4EKK - chains A and C; structure by X-ray diffraction, 2.80 A resolution.

[Chain A]
Protein: RAC-alpha serine/threonine-protein kinase
Organism: Homo sapiens
Notes: EC 2.7.11.1
UniProtKB: P31749 (AKT1_HUMAN); residue numbers follow UniProt; this construct covers 144-480
Chain sequence (341 residues; each row starts with the number of its first residue):
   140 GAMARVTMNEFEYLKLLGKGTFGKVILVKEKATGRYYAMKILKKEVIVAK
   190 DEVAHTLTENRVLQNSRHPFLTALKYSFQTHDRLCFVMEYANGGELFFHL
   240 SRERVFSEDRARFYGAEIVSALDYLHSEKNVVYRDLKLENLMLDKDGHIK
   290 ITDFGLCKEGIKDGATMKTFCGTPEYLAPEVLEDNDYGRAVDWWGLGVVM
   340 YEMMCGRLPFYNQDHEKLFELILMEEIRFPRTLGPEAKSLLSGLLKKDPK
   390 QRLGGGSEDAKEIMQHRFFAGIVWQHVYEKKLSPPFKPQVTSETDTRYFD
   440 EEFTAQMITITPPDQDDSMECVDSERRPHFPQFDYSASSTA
Not modelled in the structure: 140-143, 448-462, 478-480
Differences from the reference sequence: expression tag (140-143); engineered mutation Asp473 (Ser in P31749)
Modified residues: Thr308 (phosphothreonine; TPO)
Metal / ion sites: Mn2+ site 1: Asn279, Asp292 (together with AMP-PNP); Mn2+ site 2: Asp292 (together with AMP-PNP)
Small-molecule neighbours: AMP-PNP (ANP; phosphoaminophosphonic acid-adenylate ester): Leu156, Gly157, Gly159, Thr160, Phe161, Val164, Ala177, Lys179, Thr211, Met227, Glu228, Tyr229, Ala230, Glu234, Asp274, Lys276, Glu278, Asn279, Met281, Thr291, Asp292, Phe438
Swiss-Prot annotation at these positions:
  - active site: Asp274 (Proton acceptor)
  - binding site (ATP): Leu156 to Val164, Lys179
  - site: Asp462 (Cleavage)
  - modified residue: Tyr176 (Phosphotyrosine), Thr308 (Phosphothreonine), Thr448 (Phosphothreonine), Thr450 (Phosphothreonine), Tyr474 (Phosphotyrosine), Ser477 (Phosphoserine), Thr479 (Phosphothreonine)
  - glycosylation (O-linked (GlcNAc) threonine): Thr305, Thr312
  - cross-link: Lys284 (Glycyl lysine isopeptide (Lys-Gly) (interchain with G-Cter in ubiquitin))
  - natural variant: Thr435 (T435P: In CWS6)
  - mutagenesis: Tyr176 (Y176F: Significant loss of interaction with TNK2. Loss of membrane localization. Significant reduction in phosphorylation on Ser-473), Lys179 (K179M: Abolished serine/threonine-protein kinase activity), Arg273 to Leu275 (Abolished binding to cyclin-A, preventing phosphorylation by CDK2), Thr305 (T305A: Reduces O-GlcNAc levels; Reduces O-GlcNAc levels even more; when associated with A-312; T305Y: Abolishes phosphorylation at Thr-308), Thr308 (T308D: 5-fold activation and 18-fold activation; when associated with D-473), Thr312 (T312A: Reduces O-GlcNAc levels; Reduces O-GlcNAc levels even more; when associated with A-305; T312Y: Abolishes phosphorylation at Thr-308), Tyr474 (Y474F: 55% inhibition of activation)

[Chain C]
Protein: Glycogen synthase kinase-3 beta
Notes: EC 2.7.11.26, 2.7.11.1
UniProtKB: P49841 (GSK3B_HUMAN); residues 1-10 here correspond to UniProt positions 3-12 (UniProt number = residue number + 2)
Chain sequence (10 residues; row label = number of the first residue in the row):
     1 GRPRTTSFAE
Small-molecule neighbours: AMP-PNP (ANP; phosphoaminophosphonic acid-adenylate ester): Arg4, Thr6, Ser7
Swiss-Prot annotation at these positions:
  - modified residue: Ser7 (Phosphoserine)

[How chain A and chain C interact]
Residue-residue contacts (32; chain A residue first):
  His194(A) - Ala9(C)
  Glu234(A) - Arg4(C)  salt bridge
  Phe236(A) - Arg2(C)
  Phe236(A) - Arg4(C)
  Asp274(A) - Ser7(C)
  Lys276(A) - Thr5(C)
  Lys276(A) - Ser7(C)
  Leu277(A) - Arg2(C)
  Glu278(A) - Arg2(C)  salt bridge
  Glu278(A) - Arg4(C)
  Glu278(A) - Thr5(C)  hydrogen bond
  Leu295(A) - Ser7(C)
  Leu295(A) - Phe8(C)
  Thr308(A) - Glu10(C)
  Phe309(A) - Phe8(C)  hydrophobic
  Phe309(A) - Ala9(C)
  Phe309(A) - Glu10(C)  hydrogen bond (backbone-backbone)
  Cys310(A) - Phe8(C)
  Cys310(A) - Ala9(C)  hydrophobic
  Gly311(A) - Ser7(C)
  Gly311(A) - Phe8(C)  hydrogen bond (backbone-backbone)
  Thr312(A) - Thr5(C)
  Thr312(A) - Thr6(C)
  Thr312(A) - Ser7(C)  hydrogen bond (side chain-backbone)
  Pro313(A) - Thr6(C)
  Pro313(A) - Phe8(C)
  Glu314(A) - Thr5(C)
  Tyr315(A) - Arg2(C)  hydrogen bond
  Leu316(A) - Phe8(C)  hydrophobic
  Glu341(A) - Arg2(C)  salt bridge
  Leu347(A) - Arg2(C)
  Tyr350(A) - Pro3(C)
Other interface residues (no listed pair), chain A (21 interface residues in all): Thr160

[In short]
21 residues of chain A and 9 residues of chain C are in contact, with 5 hydrogen bonds and 3 salt bridges.
Among the polar pairs are Glu234(A)-Arg4(C), Glu278(A)-Arg2(C) and Glu341(A)-Arg2(C). AMP-PNP is bound between
chain A and chain C.
Here chain A is RAC-alpha serine/threonine-protein kinase (Homo sapiens) and chain C is Glycogen synthase
kinase-3 beta. Entry 4EKK (Akt1 with AMP-PNP) was determined by X-ray diffraction, deposited together with
4EKL.
